7L8A - chains E and C of the 8 polymer chains in the assembly; structure by electron microscopy, 3.30 A resolution.

== Chain E (and C) ==
Molecule: BG505 SOSIP MD39 - gp120
Organism: Human immunodeficiency virus 1
Notes: chain C of this document is another copy of the same molecule, construct and numbering; everything in this record applies to it too
Sequence (469 residues; numbered 33 to 503 plus 12 insertion-coded residues; 14 numbers in that range are skipped by the numbering (no residue carries them; nothing is unmodelled there); the number before each row is that of its first residue; a row labelled like 185A-185K holds insertion residues (185A, then the next letters in order)):
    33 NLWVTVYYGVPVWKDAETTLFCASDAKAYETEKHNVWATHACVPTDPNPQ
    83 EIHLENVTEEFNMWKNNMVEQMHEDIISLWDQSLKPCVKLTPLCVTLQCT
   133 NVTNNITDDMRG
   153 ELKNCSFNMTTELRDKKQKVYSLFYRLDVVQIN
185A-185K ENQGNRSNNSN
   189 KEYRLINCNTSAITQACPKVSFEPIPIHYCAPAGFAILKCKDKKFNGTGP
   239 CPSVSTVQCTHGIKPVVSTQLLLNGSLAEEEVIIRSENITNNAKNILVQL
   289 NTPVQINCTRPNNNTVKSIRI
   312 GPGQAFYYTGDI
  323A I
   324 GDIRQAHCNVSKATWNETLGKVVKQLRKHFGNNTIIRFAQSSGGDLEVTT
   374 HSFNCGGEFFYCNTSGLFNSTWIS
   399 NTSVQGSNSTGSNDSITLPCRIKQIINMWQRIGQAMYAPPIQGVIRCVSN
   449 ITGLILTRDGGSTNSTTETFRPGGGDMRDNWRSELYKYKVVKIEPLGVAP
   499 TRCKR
Unresolved in the structure: 59-65, 185A-185K, 399-409 (chain C: 58-65, 185A-185K, 399-409)
Disulfide bonds: Cys54-Cys74, Cys119-Cys205, Cys126-Cys196, Cys131-Cys157, Cys218-Cys247, Cys228-Cys239, Cys296-Cys331, Cys378-Cys445, Cys385-Cys418
Covalent attachments: N-acetylglucosamine (NAG) linked to Asn88, Asn133, Asn137, Asn156, Asn160, Asn197, Asn234, Asn262, Asn276, Asn295, Asn301, Asn332, Asn339, Asn386, Asn392, Asn448
From the paper describing this entry:
  - post-translational modification sites: Asn355

== Chain E / chain C interface ==
Pairs across the interface - 21 pairs, chain E then chain C:
  Pro124(E) with Arg166(C), hydrogen bond (backbone-side chain)
  Cys126(E) with Glu164(C), hydrogen bond (side chain-backbone); Leu165(C); Arg166(C), hydrogen bond (backbone-backbone)
  Val127(E) with Leu165(C); Arg166(C); Asp167(C)
  Thr128(E) with Leu165(C); Asp167(C), hydrogen bond (backbone-side chain); Lys168(C)
  Asn160(E) with Arg166(C), hydrogen bond (backbone-side chain)
  Met161(E) with Arg166(C)
  Thr162(E) with Arg166(C)
  Arg192(E) with Leu165(C)
  Cys196(E) with Glu164(C); Leu165(C), hydrophobic; Pro313(C)
  Asn197(E) with Arg308(C)
  Thr198(E) with Gly314(C)
  Ser199(E) with Pro313(C); Gly314(C)
Also at the interface, not in a pair above, chain E (15 interface residues in all): Ile184, Asn195, Ala200

== Summary ==
Chain E and chain C form an interface of 15 and 8 residues respectively; the contacts include 5 hydrogen
bonds. Polar pairs include Pro124(E)-Arg166(C), Cys126(E)-Glu164(C) and Thr128(E)-Asp167(C). Covalently linked
N-acetylglucosamine: at Asn88(E), Asn133(E), Asn137(E), Asn156(E), Asn160(E) and Asn197(E) and 10 more. The
paper reports a modification site at Asn355(E).
Chain E and chain C are both BG505 SOSIP MD39 - gp120 (Human immunodeficiency virus 1); the structure, BG505
SOSIP MD39 in complex with the polyclonal Fab pAbC-1 from animal Rh.33104 (Wk26 time point), was determined by
electron microscopy, deposited together with 7L7T, 7L7U, 7L85, 7L86, 7L87, 7L88 and 15 further entries.
